8URW - chains C and N of the 10 polymer chains in the assembly; structure by electron microscopy, 2.79 A resolution.

[Chain C]
Protein: DNA-directed RNA polymerase subunit beta
Source organism: Synechococcus elongatus
Notes: EC 2.7.7.6
UniProt: Q31N17 (RPOB_SYNE7); residue numbers follow UniProt; this construct covers 1-1100
Sequence (1100 residues; each row starts with the number of its first residue):
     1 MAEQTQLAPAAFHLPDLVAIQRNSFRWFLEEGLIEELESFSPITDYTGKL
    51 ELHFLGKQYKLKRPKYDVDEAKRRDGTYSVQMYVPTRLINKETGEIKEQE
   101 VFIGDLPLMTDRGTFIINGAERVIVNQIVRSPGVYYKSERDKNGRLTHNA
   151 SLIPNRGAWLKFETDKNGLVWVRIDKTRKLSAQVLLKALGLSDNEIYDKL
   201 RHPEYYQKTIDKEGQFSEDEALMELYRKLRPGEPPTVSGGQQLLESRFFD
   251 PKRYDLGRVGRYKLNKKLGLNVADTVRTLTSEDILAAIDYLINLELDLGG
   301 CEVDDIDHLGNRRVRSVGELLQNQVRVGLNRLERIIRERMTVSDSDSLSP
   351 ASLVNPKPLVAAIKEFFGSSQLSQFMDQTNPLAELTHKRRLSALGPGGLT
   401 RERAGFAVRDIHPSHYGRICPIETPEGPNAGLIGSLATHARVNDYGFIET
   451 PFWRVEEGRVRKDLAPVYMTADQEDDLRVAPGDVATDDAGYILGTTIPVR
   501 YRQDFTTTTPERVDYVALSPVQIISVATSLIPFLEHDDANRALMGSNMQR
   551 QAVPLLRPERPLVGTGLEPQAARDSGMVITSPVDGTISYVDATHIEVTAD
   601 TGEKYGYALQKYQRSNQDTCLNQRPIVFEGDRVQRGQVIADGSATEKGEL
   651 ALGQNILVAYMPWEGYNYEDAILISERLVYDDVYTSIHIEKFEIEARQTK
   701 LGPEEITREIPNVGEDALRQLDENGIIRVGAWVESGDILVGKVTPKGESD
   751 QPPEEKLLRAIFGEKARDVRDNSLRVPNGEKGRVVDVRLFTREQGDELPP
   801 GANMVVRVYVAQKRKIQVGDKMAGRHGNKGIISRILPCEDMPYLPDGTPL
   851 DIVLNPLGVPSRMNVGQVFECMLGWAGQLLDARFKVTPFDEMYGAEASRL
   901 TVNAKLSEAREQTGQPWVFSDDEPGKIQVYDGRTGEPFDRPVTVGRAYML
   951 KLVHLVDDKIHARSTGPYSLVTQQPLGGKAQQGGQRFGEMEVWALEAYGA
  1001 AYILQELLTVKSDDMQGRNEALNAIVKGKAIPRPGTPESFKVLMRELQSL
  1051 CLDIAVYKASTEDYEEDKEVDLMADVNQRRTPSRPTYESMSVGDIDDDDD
Not modelled in the structure: 1-9, 1090-1100
Ligand contacts: CTP (cytidine-5'-triphosphate): Arg541, Asp670, Lys829, Arg862

[Chain N]
Molecule: 40-nt DNA strand
Sequence (40 nucleotides; row label = number of the first residue in the row):
     1 GGGCGCATGCTGCTCTAGGAGAGGTACACGGCGACTGCCC

[How chain C and chain N interact]
Pairs across the interface (12):
  Gly157(C) - DA26(N)  hydrogen bond to the base
  Ala158(C) - DA26(N)  base contact
  Trp159(C) - DA26(N)  stacking on the base
  Lys176(C) - DT25(N)  phosphate contact
  Lys176(C) - DA26(N)  salt bridge to the phosphate
  Lys176(C) - DC27(N)  salt bridge to the phosphate
  Arg253(C) - DG23(N)  base contact
  Arg326(C) - DG24(N)  base contact
  Val327(C) - DG24(N)  base contact
  Glu402(C) - DA28(N)  base contact
  Arg403(C) - DC27(N)  sugar contact
  Arg403(C) - DA28(N)  salt bridge to the phosphate
Interface residues without a listed pair, chain C (13 interface residues in all): Asp175, Thr400, Ala404, Gly405

[Summary]
The interface between chain C and chain N involves 13 residues on one side and 6 on the other; the contacts
include 1 hydrogen bond, 3 salt bridges and 1 aromatic stacking contact. Polar contacts include
Gly157(C)-DA26(N), Lys176(C)-DA26(N) and Lys176(C)-DC27(N). Bound to chain C: CTP.
Here chain C is DNA-directed RNA polymerase subunit beta (Synechococcus elongatus) and chain N is a 40-nt DNA
strand. Entry 8URW (Cyanobacterial RNA polymerase elongation complex with NusG and CTP) was determined by
electron microscopy (same publication as 8SYI and 8EMB).
